Entry 5VY9 (electron microscopy, 6.70 A resolution (low resolution: residue-level contacts below are approximate; hydrogen-bond / salt-bridge calls are withheld)); this record covers chains E and P of the 7 polymer chains in the assembly.

== Chain E ==
Protein: Heat shock protein 104
Organism: Saccharomyces cerevisiae (strain ATCC 204508 / S288c)
UniProt: P31539 (HS104_YEAST); numbering as in UniProt (aligned over 1-908)
Sequence (908 residues; each row starts with the number of its first residue):
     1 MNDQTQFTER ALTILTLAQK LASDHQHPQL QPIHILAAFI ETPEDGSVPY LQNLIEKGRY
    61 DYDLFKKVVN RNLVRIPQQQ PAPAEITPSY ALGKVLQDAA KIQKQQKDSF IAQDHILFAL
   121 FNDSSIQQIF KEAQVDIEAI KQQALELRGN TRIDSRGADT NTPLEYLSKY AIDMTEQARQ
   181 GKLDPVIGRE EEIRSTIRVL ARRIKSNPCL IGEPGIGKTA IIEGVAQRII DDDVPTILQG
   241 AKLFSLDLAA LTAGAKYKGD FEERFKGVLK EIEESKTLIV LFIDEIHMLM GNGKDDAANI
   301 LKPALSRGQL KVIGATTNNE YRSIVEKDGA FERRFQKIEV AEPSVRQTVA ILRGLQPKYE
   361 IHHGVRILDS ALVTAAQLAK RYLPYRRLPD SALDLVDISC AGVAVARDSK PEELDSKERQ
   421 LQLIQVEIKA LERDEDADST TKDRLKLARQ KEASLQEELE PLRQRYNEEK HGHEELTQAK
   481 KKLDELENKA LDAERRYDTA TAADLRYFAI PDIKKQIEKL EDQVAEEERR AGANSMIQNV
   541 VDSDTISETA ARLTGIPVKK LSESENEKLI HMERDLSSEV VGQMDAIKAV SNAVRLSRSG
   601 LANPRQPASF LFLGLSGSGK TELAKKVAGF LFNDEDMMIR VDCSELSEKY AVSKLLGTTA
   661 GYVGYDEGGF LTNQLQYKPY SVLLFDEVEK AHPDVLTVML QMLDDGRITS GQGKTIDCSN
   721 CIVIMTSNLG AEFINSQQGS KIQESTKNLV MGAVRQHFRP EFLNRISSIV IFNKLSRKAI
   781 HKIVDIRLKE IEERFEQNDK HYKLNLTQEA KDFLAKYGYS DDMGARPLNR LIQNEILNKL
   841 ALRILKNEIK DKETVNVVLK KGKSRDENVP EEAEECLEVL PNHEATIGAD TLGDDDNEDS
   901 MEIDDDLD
Not modelled in the structure: 1-5, 150-165, 860-873, 885-908
Residues lining bound ligands:
  - ATP-gamma-S (AGS; phosphothiophosphoric acid-adenylate ester), molecule 1: P185, V186, I187, R189, E213, P214, G215, I216, G217, K218, T219, A220, I351, L355, P389, D390, L393
  - ATP-gamma-S (AGS), molecule 2: E579, V580, V581, Q583, L615, S616, G617, S618, G619, K620, T621, E622, R640, D686, T726, N728, L775, I783, R787, A825, R826, N829
Swiss-Prot annotation at these positions:
  - region: D905 to D908 (Interaction surface for TPR repeats)
  - motif: N773 to K789 (Nuclear localization signal)
  - binding site (ATP): G212 to T219, G614 to T621
  - modified residue: M1 (N-acetylmethionine), S206 (Phosphoserine), S306 (Phosphoserine), T499 (Phosphothreonine), S535 (Phosphoserine)
  - cross-link (Glycyl lysine isopeptide (Lys-Gly)): K442 (interchain with G-Cter in ubiquitin), K620 (interchain with G-Cter in ubiquitin)
  - mutagenesis: D184 (D184A/D/F/N/L/Q/S: Confers resistance to prion-curing by guanidine; D184K/W/Y: Impairs prion propagation), G217 (G217S: Largely reduces ATP hydrolysis. Alters bud morphology and causes septin mislocalization; when associated with I-499; G217V: Completely abolishes ATP hydrolysis), K218 (K218T: Abolishes substrate binding. Unable to confer thermotolerance. Reduces ATP hydrolysis by 98%; when associated with T-315. Completely abolishes ATPase activity; when associated with T-620), Y257 (Y257A: Reduces thermotolerance 10-fold), E285 (E285Q: In HSP104(TRAP); completely abolishes ATP hydrolysis, but does not affect nucleotide binding, thus keeping HSP104 in an ATP-bound state; when associated with Q-687), A315 (A315T: Reduces ATP hydrolysis by 98%; when associated with T-218), T317 (T317A: Reduces rate of ATP hydrolysis at NBD1 nearly 10-fold. No effect on oligomerization), R334 (R334M: Reduces ATPase activity by 80%. Impairs oligomerization), R419 (R419M: Reduces ATPase activity by 80%), R444 (R444M: Reduces ATPase activity by 80%), L462 (L462R: Impairs prion propagation, but does not affect thermotolerance), R495 (R495M: Increases ATPase activity 3-fold), 18 further mutagenesis entries in UniProt
What the authors report for this chain:
  - mutagenesis - N728A (Kd 33nM): increased binding to ATP
  - mutagenesis - T317A (Kd > 2muM): unchanged binding to ATP
  - mutagenesis - T317A (Kd 1.4muM): decreased binding to ATPgammaS
  - mutagenesis - N728A (Kd 16-20nM): unchanged binding to ATPgammaS
  - mutagenesis - T317A (Kd 1.4muM): decreased binding to ATP-gamma-S
  - mutagenesis - N728A (Kd 16-20nM): unchanged binding to ATP-gamma-S

== Chain P ==
Protein: Alpha-S1-casein
Organism: Bos taurus
Sequence (28 residues; numbered 1 to 28; the number before each row is that of its first residue; X marks 28 residues of unknown identity (built as UNK)):
     1 XXXXXXXXXX XXXXXXXXXX XXXXXXXX

== How chain E and chain P interact ==
Interface residues of chain E (facing chain P), 7 residues: K256, Y257, K258, K649, G661, V663, Y665

== In short ==
Chain E and chain P make no direct contact in this assembly. Ligands of chain E: ATP-gamma-S. From UniProt: 16
ATP-binding residues and 30 mutagenesis sites on chain E. The paper reports that N728A of chain E increases
binding to ATP; T317A of chain E reduces binding to ATPgammaS.
Here chain E is Heat shock protein 104 (Saccharomyces cerevisiae (strain ATCC 204508 / S288c)) and chain P is
Alpha-S1-casein (Bos taurus). Entry 5VY9 (S. cerevisiae Hsp104:casein complex, Middle Domain Conformation) was
determined by electron microscopy, deposited together with 5VJH, 5VY8 and 5VYA.
